8WCE - chains A and T of the 3 polymer chains in the assembly; structure by electron microscopy, 3.09 A resolution.

[Chain A]
Protein: Uncharacterized protein
Chain sequence (1111 residues; numbered 1 to 1111; the number before each row is that of its first residue):
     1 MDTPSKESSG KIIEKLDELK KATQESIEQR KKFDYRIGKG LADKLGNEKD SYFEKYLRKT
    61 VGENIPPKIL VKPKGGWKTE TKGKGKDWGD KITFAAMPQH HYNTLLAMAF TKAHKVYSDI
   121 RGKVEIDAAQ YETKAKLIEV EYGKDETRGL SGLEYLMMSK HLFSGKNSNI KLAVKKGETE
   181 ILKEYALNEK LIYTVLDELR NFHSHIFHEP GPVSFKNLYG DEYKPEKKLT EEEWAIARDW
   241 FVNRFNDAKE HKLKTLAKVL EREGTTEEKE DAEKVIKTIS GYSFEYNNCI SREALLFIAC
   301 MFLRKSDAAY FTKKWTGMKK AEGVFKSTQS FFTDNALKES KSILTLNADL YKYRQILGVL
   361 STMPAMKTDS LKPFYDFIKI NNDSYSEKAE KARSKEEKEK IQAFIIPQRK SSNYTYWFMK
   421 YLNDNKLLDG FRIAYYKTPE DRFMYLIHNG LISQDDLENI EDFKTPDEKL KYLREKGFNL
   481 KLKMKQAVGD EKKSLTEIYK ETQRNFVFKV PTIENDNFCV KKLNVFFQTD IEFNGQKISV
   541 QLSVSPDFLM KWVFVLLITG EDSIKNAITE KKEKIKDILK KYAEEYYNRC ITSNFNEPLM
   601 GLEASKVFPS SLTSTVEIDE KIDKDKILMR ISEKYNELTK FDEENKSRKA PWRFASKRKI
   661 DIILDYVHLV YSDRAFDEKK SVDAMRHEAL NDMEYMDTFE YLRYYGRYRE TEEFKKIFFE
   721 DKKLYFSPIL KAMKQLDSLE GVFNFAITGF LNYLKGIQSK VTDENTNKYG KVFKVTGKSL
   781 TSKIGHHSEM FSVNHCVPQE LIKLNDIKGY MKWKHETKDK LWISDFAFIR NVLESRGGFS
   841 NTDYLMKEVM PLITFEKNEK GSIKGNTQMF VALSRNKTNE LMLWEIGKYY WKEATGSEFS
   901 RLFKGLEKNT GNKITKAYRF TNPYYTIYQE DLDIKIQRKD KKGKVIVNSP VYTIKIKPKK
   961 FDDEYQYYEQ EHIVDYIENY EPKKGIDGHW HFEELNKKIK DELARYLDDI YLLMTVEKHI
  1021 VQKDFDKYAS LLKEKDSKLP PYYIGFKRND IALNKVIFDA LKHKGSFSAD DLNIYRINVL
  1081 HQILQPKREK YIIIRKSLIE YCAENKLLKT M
Disordered / not traced: 1-97, 1031-1050
Metal / ion sites: Mg2+: Lys-959, Asp-962, Asp-963
From the paper describing this entry:
  - binding site for the 66-nt RNA strand: Tyr-351, Gln-355, Lys-410, Gln-503, Lys-521, Lys-522, Asn-524, Asp-547, Lys-606, Pro-609, Ser-610, Ser-611, Arg-686, Tyr-695, Met-696, Lys-774, Lys-783, His-787, Phe-791, Asn-794, Cys-796, Lys-820, Trp-822, Ser-824, Phe-826, Arg-830, Asp-843, Lys-847, Pro-851, Ile-853, Phe-855, Lys-857, Asn-858, Lys-860, Ser-862, Thr-867, Phe-870, Arg-875, Lys-877, Thr-878, Lys-960
  - mutagenesis - R200A/H205A/R1076A/H1081A, K258A, Q355A, N524A, D692A/M693A/M696A, Y695A/M696A/F699A, F826A/R875A, R830A, D843A, K960A: abolished catalytic activity
  - mutagenesis - H251A, Y286A/R292A, S342A, Y351A, Y353A/L357A/W884A/W891A/F899A/S900A/R901A/F903A/I927A/Y928A/L932A/F961A, K410A, Y436A, K521A/K522A, W652A, K659A, L739A, E740A, K774A, H787A, N794A, S824A, K857A/N858A, K877A/T878A: decreased catalytic activity
  - mutagenesis - R262A, Q503A, D547A, S610A/S611A, K657A, R686A, K783A, K820A/W822A, K847A, K860A/S862A, T867A, F870A: unchanged catalytic activity
  - binding site for the 31-nt RNA strand (chain T): Ser-342, Arg-653, Ser-656, Lys-659, Phe-699, Ser-738, Leu-739, Glu-740, Lys-997
  - conformationally variable residues (domain motion, loop rearrangement): His-205, Arg-648 to Phe-654, His-1081

[Chain T]
Molecule: 31-nt RNA strand
Sequence (31 nucleotides; row label = number of the first residue in the row):
     1 GCAUGUACGG CUCCAAGGCC UACGUGAAGC A

[Chain A / chain T interface]
Pairs across the interface (33; chain A residue first):
  Lys-144(A) / C20(T)  hydrogen bond to the sugar
  Asp-145(A) / C20(T)  phosphate contact
  Asp-145(A) / U21(T)  phosphate contact
  Glu-146(A) / U21(T)  phosphate contact
  Lys-171(A) / G9(T)  salt bridge to the phosphate
  Lys-341(A) / C19(T)  phosphate contact
  Ser-342(A) / G18(T)  hydrogen bond to the phosphate
  Ser-342(A) / C19(T)  hydrogen bond to the phosphate
  Thr-345(A) / G18(T)  sugar contact
  Arg-354(A) / G17(T)  hydrogen bond to the sugar
  Gln-402(A) / A15(T)  phosphate contact
  Tyr-436(A) / U6(T)  sugar contact
  Trp-652(A) / G1(T)  base contact
  Arg-653(A) / G1(T)  hydrogen bond to the base
  Phe-654(A) / G1(T)  base contact
  Ala-655(A) / G1(T)  base contact
  Ser-656(A) / G1(T)  hydrogen bond to the sugar
  Lys-657(A) / C2(T)  phosphate contact
  Lys-659(A) / G1(T)  base contact
  Phe-699(A) / C2(T)  base contact
  Arg-703(A) / G1(T)  hydrogen bond to the sugar
  Arg-703(A) / C2(T)  salt bridge to the phosphate
  Tyr-704(A) / G1(T)  phosphate contact
  Ser-738(A) / G1(T)  base contact
  Leu-739(A) / G1(T)  base contact
  Glu-740(A) / G1(T)  base contact
  Arg-919(A) / C14(T)  sugar contact
  Tyr-925(A) / A15(T)  sugar contact
  Tyr-928(A) / G17(T)  phosphate contact
  Gln-929(A) / G17(T)  phosphate contact
  Lys-959(A) / G18(T)  salt bridge to the phosphate
  Lys-997(A) / A27(T)  sugar contact
  Lys-997(A) / A28(T)  hydrogen bond to the sugar
Also at the interface, not in a pair above, chain A (35 interface residues in all): Lys-136, Gly-143, Ser-340, Asp-962, Lys-998, Asp-1001
Also at the interface, not in a pair above, chain T (18 interface residues in all): A3, G5, C8, A16, G29

[Overview]
35 residues of chain A and 18 residues of chain T are in contact; the contacts include 8 hydrogen bonds and 3
salt bridges. Among the polar pairs are Arg-653(A)/G1(T), Lys-144(A)/C20(T) and Arg-354(A)/G17(T). From the
paper: a binding site for the 66-nt RNA strand at Tyr-351(A), Gln-355(A) and Lys-410(A) among others; H251A,
Y286A/R292A and S342A of chain A, among others, reduce catalytic activity; 40 substitutions were tested in
all.
Chain A is Uncharacterized protein and chain T is a 31-nt RNA strand; the structure, Cryo-EM structure of a
protein-RNA complex, was determined by electron microscopy, deposited together with 8WCS.
